6UOL - chains T and A of the 4 polymer chains in the assembly; structure by X-ray diffraction, 1.94 A resolution.

== Chain T ==
Molecule: 16-nt DNA strand
Sequence (16 nucleotides; each row starts with the number of its first residue):
     1 CCGACCGCGC ATCAGC

== Chain A ==
Name: DNA polymerase beta
Organism: Homo sapiens
Notes: EC 2.7.7.7, 4.2.99.-
UniProtKB: P06746 (DPOLB_HUMAN); residues 1-335 here = UniProt positions 1-335
Sequence (335 residues; numbered 1 to 335; the number before each row is that of its first residue):
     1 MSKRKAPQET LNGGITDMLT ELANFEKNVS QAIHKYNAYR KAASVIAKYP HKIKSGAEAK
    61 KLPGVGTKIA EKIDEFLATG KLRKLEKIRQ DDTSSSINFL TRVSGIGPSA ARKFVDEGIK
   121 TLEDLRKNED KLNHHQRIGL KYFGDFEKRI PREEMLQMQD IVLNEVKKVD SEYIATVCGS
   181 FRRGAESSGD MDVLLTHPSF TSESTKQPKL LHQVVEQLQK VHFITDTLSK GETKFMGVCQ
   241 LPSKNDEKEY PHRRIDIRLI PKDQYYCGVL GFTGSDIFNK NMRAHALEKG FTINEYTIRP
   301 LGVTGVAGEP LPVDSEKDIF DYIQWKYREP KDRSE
Not modelled in the structure: 1-9
Sequence notes: engineered mutation Gly-271 (Tyr in P06746)
Bound ions: Na+ site 1: Lys-60, Leu-62, Val-65 (shared with 1 residue of chain D); Na+ site 2: Thr-101, Val-103, Ile-106 (shared with 1 residue of chain P); Mn2+ site 1: Asp-145, His-252; Mn2+ site 2: Asp-190, Asp-192 (together with GTP); Mn2+ site 3 near His-222 (its only coordinating residue here); Mn2+ site 4: His-285, Glu-288
Ligand contacts: GTP (guanosine-5'-triphosphate): Arg-149, Gly-179, Ser-180, Arg-183, Ser-188, Gly-189, Asp-190, Asp-192, Gly-271, Phe-272, Thr-273, Gly-274, Ser-275, Asp-276, Asn-279, Arg-283
Curated features (UniProtKB/Swiss-Prot):
  - region: Arg-183 to Asp-192 (DNA-binding)
  - active site: Lys-72 (Nucleophile)
  - binding site (K(+)): Lys-60, Leu-62, Val-65, Thr-101, Val-103, Ile-106
  - binding site (Na(+)): Lys-60, Leu-62, Val-65, Thr-101, Val-103, Ile-106
  - binding site (dATP): Arg-149, Ser-180, Arg-183, Gly-189, Asp-190
  - binding site (dCTP): Arg-149, Ser-180, Arg-183, Gly-189, Asp-190
  - binding site (dGTP): Arg-149, Ser-180, Arg-183, Gly-189, Asp-190, Asp-192
  - binding site (dTTP): Arg-149, Ser-180, Arg-183, Gly-189, Asp-190
  - binding site (Mg(2+)): Asp-190, Asp-192, Asp-256
  - modified residue: Lys-72 (N6-acetyllysine), Arg-83 (Omega-N-methylarginine), Arg-152 (Omega-N-methylarginine)
  - cross-link (Glycyl lysine isopeptide (Lys-Gly)): Lys-41 (interchain with G-Cter in ubiquitin), Lys-61 (interchain with G-Cter in ubiquitin), Lys-81 (interchain with G-Cter in ubiquitin)
  - natural variant: Leu-22 (L22P: Found in a gastric cancer sample; uncertain significance), Tyr-39 (Y39C: Found in a gastric cancer sample; uncertain significance), Gly-118 (G118V: Decreased DNA-directed DNA polymerase activity), Arg-137 (R137Q: Decreased function in base-excision repair), Arg-149 (R149I: Decreased DNA-directed DNA polymerase activity), Asp-160 (D160N: Found in a gastric cancer sample; uncertain significance), Cys-239 (C239R: Found in a gastric cancer sample; uncertain significance), Lys-289 (K289M: Found in a colon cancer sample; uncertain significance), Asn-294 (N294D: Found in a gastric cancer sample; uncertain significance), Glu-295 (E295K: Found in a gastric cancer sample; uncertain significance)
  - mutagenesis: Phe-25 (F25W: No effect on 5'-dRP lyase activity. Decreased ssDNA binding), His-34 (H34G: Decreased 5'-dRP lyase activity. Decreased ssDNA binding), Lys-35 (K35A: Decreased 5'-dRP lyase activity. Decreased ssDNA binding. Loss of 5'-dRP lyase activity; when associated with A-68 and A-72. Decreased ssDNA binding; when associated with A-68 and A-72 ...), Tyr-39 (Y39F: No effect on 5'-dRP lyase activity; Y39Q: Abolishes DNA polymerase and 5'-dRP lyase activity), Lys-41 (K41R: Abolishes ubiquitination; when associated with R-61 and R-81), Lys-60 (K60A: Decreased 5'-dRP lyase activity. Decreased ssDNA binding), Lys-61 (K61R: Abolishes ubiquitination; when associated with R-41 and R-81), Lys-68 (K68A: No effect on 5'-dRP lyase activity. Decreased ssDNA binding. Loss of 5'-dRP lyase activity; when associated with A-35 and A-72. Decreased ssDNA binding; when associated with A-35 and A-72 ...), Glu-71 (E71Q: No effect on 5'-dRP lyase activity. No effect on structure shown by circular dichroism. No effect on ssDNA binding), Lys-72 (K72A: Severely reduced 5'-dRP lyase activity. Does not affect ssDNA binding. Loss of 5'-dRP lyase activity; when associated with A-35 and A-68. Decreased ssDNA binding ...), Glu-75 (E75A: Slightly decreased 5'-dRP lyase activity. Decreased ssDNA binding. No effect on structure shown by circular dichroism), Lys-81 (K81R: Abolishes ubiquitination; when associated with R-41 and R-61), 5 further mutagenesis entries in UniProt
What the authors report for this chain:
  - binding site for GTP: Gly-271
  - mutagenesis - Y271G (40-fold): increased catalytic activity on r8-oxo-GTP:dA
  - mutagenesis - Y271G: unchanged catalytic activity on opposite dC

== How chain T and chain A interact ==
Residue-residue contacts (26; chain T residue first):
  DC5(T) with His-34(A), stacking on the base
  DC6(T) with Lys-280(A), salt bridge to the phosphate; Arg-283(A), hydrogen bond to the base; Leu-287(A), phosphate contact
  DG7(T) with Arg-283(A), hydrogen bond to the sugar; Leu-287(A), phosphate contact; Thr-292(A), hydrogen bond to the phosphate; Ile-293(A), sugar contact; Asn-294(A), phosphate contact
  DC8(T) with Arg-258(A), phosphate contact; Asn-294(A), hydrogen bond to the phosphate; Glu-295(A), sugar contact; Tyr-296(A), phosphate contact
  DG9(T) with Thr-233(A), phosphate contact; Lys-234(A), phosphate contact; Arg-258(A), sugar contact; Tyr-296(A), hydrogen bond to the phosphate
  DC10(T) with Ser-229(A), phosphate contact; Lys-230(A), hydrogen bond to the phosphate; Gly-231(A), hydrogen bond to the phosphate; Glu-232(A), hydrogen bond to the phosphate; Thr-233(A), hydrogen bond to the phosphate; Lys-234(A), hydrogen bond to the phosphate
  DA11(T) with Ser-229(A), phosphate contact; Lys-230(A), hydrogen bond to the phosphate
  DT12(T) with Asn-133(A), phosphate contact
Also at the interface, not in a pair above, chain A (20 interface residues in all): His-134, Ala-284, Arg-299

== Summary ==
8 residues of chain T face 20 of chain A across their interface, with 11 hydrogen bonds, 1 salt bridge and 1
aromatic stacking contact. Among the polar pairs are DC6(T)/Arg-283(A), DG7(T)/Arg-283(A) and
DG7(T)/Thr-292(A). The paper reports a binding site for GTP at Gly-271(A); Y271G of chain A increases
catalytic activity on r8-oxo-GTP:dA.
Here chain T is a 16-nt DNA strand and chain A is DNA polymerase beta (Homo sapiens). Entry 6UOL (Y271G DNA
polymerase beta substrate complex with a templating cytosine and incoming rGTP) was determined by X-ray
diffraction together with 6UOK and 6UOM from the same study.
